7RU6 - chains A and L; structure by electron microscopy, 4.40 A resolution (low resolution: residue-level contacts below are approximate; hydrogen-bond / salt-bridge calls are withheld).

Chain A:
Protein: Serine incorporator 3
Source organism: Homo sapiens
UniProt: Q13530 (SERC3_HUMAN); residue numbers follow UniProt; this construct covers 1-473
Amino-acid sequence (494 residues; numbered 1 to 494; the number before each row is that of its first residue):
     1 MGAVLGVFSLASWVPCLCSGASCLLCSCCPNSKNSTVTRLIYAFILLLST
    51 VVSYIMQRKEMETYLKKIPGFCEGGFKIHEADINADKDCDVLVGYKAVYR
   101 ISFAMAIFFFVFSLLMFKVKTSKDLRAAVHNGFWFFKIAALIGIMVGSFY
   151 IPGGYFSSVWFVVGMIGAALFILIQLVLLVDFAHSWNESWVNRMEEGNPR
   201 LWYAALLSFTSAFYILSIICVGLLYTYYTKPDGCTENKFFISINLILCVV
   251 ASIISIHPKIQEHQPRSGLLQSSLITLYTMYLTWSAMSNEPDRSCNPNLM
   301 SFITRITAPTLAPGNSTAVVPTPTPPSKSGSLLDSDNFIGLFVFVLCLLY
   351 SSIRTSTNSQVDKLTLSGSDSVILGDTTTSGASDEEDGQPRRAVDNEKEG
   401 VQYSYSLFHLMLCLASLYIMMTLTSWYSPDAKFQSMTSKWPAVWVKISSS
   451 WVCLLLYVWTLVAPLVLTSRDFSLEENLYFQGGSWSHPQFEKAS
Unresolved in the structure: 1-33, 69-92, 297-333, 354-396, 425-438, 467-494
Construct notes: expression tag (474-494)

Chain L:
Protein: SiA
Source organism: synthetic construct
Amino-acid sequence (241 residues; numbered 1 to 241; the number before each row is that of its first residue):
     1 EISEVQLVESGGGLVQPGGSLRLSCAASGFNFSSSSIHWVRQAPGKGLEW
    51 VASISSSSGSTSYADSVKGRFTISADTSKNTAYLQMNSLRAEDTAVYYCA
   101 RFYSRYSWYGYSYGWSRAFDYWGQGTLVTVSSASTKGPSVFPLAPSSKST
   151 SGGTAALGCLVKDYFPEPVTVSWNSGALTSGVHTFPAVLQSSGLYSLSSV
   201 VTVPSSSLGTQTYICNVNHKPSNTKVDKKVEPKSCDKTHTC
Unresolved in the structure: 1-101, 118-241

Chain A / chain L interface:
Contacting residue pairs - 18 pairs, chain A then chain L:
  Asn187(A) - Tyr109(L)
  Val191(A) - Ser112(L)
  Met194(A) - Arg117(L)
  Glu195(A) - Ser112(L)
  Glu195(A) - Tyr113(L)
  Glu195(A) - Gly114(L)
  Glu195(A) - Arg117(L)
  Arg200(A) - Trp115(L)
  Tyr203(A) - Trp108(L)
  Tyr203(A) - Tyr109(L)
  Gln261(A) - Ser107(L)
  Gln261(A) - Gly110(L)
  Gln261(A) - Tyr111(L)
  Glu262(A) - Tyr106(L)
  Pro265(A) - Gly110(L)
  Pro265(A) - Tyr111(L)
  Gly268(A) - Trp108(L)
  Leu269(A) - Trp108(L)
Other interface residues (no listed pair), chain A (17 interface residues in all): Pro199, Leu206, Leu207, Thr210, Pro258, Ser267

Summary:
Chain A and chain L form an interface of 17 and 11 residues respectively.
Here chain A is Serine incorporator 3 (Homo sapiens) and chain L is SiA (synthetic construct). Entry 7RU6
(Cryo-EM structure of the HIV-1 restriction factor human SERINC3) was determined by electron microscopy
together with 7RUG from the same study.
